PDB entry 3ONF | X-ray diffraction, 2.00 A resolution | chains A and B

Chain A (and B):
Protein: Adenosylhomocysteinase
Source organism: Lupinus luteus
Notes: EC 3.3.1.1; chain B of this document is another copy of the same molecule, construct and numbering; everything in this record applies to it too
Reference sequence: Q9SP37 (SAHH_LUPLU); residue numbers follow UniProt; this construct covers 1-485
Sequence (488 residues; each row starts with the number of its first residue; numbers below 1 keep their minus sign (Gly-2 is residue -2)):
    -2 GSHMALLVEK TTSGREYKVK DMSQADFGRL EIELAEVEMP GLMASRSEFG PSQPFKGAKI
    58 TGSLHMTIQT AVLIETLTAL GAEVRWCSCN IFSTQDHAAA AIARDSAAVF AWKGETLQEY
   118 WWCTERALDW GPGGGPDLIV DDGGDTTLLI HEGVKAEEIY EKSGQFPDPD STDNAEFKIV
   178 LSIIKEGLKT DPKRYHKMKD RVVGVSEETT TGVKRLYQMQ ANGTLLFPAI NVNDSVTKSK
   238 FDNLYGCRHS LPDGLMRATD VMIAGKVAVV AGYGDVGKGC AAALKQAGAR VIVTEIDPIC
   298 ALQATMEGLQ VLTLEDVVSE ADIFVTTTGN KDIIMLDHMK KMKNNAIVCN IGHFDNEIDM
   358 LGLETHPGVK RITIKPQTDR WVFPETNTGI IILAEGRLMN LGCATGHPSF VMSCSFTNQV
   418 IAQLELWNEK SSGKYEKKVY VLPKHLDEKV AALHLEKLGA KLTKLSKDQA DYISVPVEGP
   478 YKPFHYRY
Unresolved in the structure: -2 to 0 (chain B: fully traced)
Differences from the reference sequence: expression tag (-2 to 0)
Bound ions: Na+: Thr402, His404
Ligand contacts:
  - 3'-deoxyadenosine (3AD): Leu61, His62, Thr64, Gln66, Thr67, Asp139, Glu205, Thr206, Lys235, Asp239, Leu395, Leu398, Thr402, Gly403, His404, Met409, Phe413
  - NAD (nicotinamide-adenine-dinucleotide), molecule 1: Thr206, Thr207, Thr208, Lys235, Asp239, Asn240, Cys244, Gly269, Tyr270, Gly271, Asp272, Val273, Gly274, Thr291, Glu292, Ile293, Asp294, Cys297, Thr324, Thr325, Gly326, Asn327, Ile330, Ile348, Gly349, His350, Leu395, Asn397, Leu398, His404
  - NAD, molecule 2: Leu462, Gln466, Ile470, Lys479, Tyr483
Curated features (UniProtKB/Swiss-Prot):
  - binding site (substrate): Thr64, Asp139, Glu205, Lys235, Asp239
  - binding site (NAD(+)): Thr206 to Thr208, Asn240, Gly269 to Gly274, Glu292, Asn327, Ile348 to His350, Asn397

Chain A / chain B interface:
Pairs across the interface (140):
  Lys211(A) - Tyr469(B)  hydrogen bond (side chain-backbone)
  Tyr214(A) - His482(B)
  Gln215(A) - Ser471(B)
  Asp231(A) - His482(B)  salt bridge
  Asp231(A) - Arg484(B)  hydrogen bond (backbone-side chain)
  Val233(A) - Ile296(B)  hydrophobic
  Val233(A) - Arg484(B)
  Lys237(A) - Lys237(B)
  Lys237(A) - Gln300(B)
  Lys237(A) - Tyr485(B)  hydrogen bond (side chain-backbone)
  Phe238(A) - Ile296(B)
  Phe238(A) - Leu299(B)  hydrophobic
  Phe238(A) - Gln300(B)
  Tyr242(A) - Gln300(B)
  Tyr242(A) - Met303(B)  hydrophobic
  Tyr242(A) - Glu304(B)
  Arg245(A) - Met303(B)  hydrogen bond (side chain-backbone)
  Arg245(A) - Glu304(B)  salt bridge
  Gly271(A) - Tyr483(B)
  Asp272(A) - Tyr483(B)
  Asp272(A) - Tyr485(B)
  Lys275(A) - Tyr485(B)
  Glu292(A) - Leu459(B)
  Glu292(A) - Thr460(B)  hydrogen bond (backbone-backbone)
  Ile293(A) - Leu459(B)
  Ile293(A) - Thr460(B)
  Ile293(A) - Leu462(B)  hydrophobic
  Ile293(A) - Tyr478(B)  hydrophobic
  Asp294(A) - Leu459(B)
  Asp294(A) - Tyr478(B)
  Asp294(A) - Lys479(B)  salt bridge
  Pro295(A) - Glu445(B)
  Pro295(A) - Ala448(B)
  Pro295(A) - Ala449(B)
  Pro295(A) - Leu452(B)  hydrophobic
  Pro295(A) - Leu459(B)  hydrophobic
  Pro295(A) - Tyr478(B)
  Ile296(A) - Val233(B)  hydrophobic
  Ile296(A) - Phe238(B)
  Ile296(A) - Glu445(B)
  Ile296(A) - Ala448(B)  hydrophobic
  Ile296(A) - Tyr485(B)  hydrophobic
  Cys297(A) - Lys479(B)
  Ala298(A) - Leu459(B)  hydrophobic
  Leu299(A) - Phe238(B)  hydrophobic
  Leu299(A) - Leu452(B)
  Gln300(A) - Phe238(B)
  Gln300(A) - Tyr242(B)
  Gln300(A) - Tyr485(B)  hydrogen bond (side chain-backbone)
  Thr302(A) - Leu455(B)
  Thr302(A) - Ala457(B)
  Met303(A) - Tyr242(B)  hydrophobic
  Met303(A) - Arg245(B)  hydrogen bond (backbone-side chain)
  Glu304(A) - Tyr242(B)
  Glu304(A) - Arg245(B)  salt bridge
  Val308(A) - Gly456(B)
  Val308(A) - Ala457(B)
  Val308(A) - Lys458(B)  hydrogen bond (backbone-backbone)
  Leu309(A) - Lys458(B)
  Thr310(A) - Lys458(B)
  Thr310(A) - Leu459(B)
  Thr310(A) - Thr460(B)
  Asp313(A) - Lys458(B)  salt bridge
  Gly326(A) - Tyr469(B)
  Gly326(A) - Ile470(B)
  Asn327(A) - Leu462(B)
  Asn327(A) - Gln466(B)
  Asn327(A) - Tyr469(B)
  Asn327(A) - Ile470(B)
  Lys328(A) - Asp465(B)  salt bridge
  Lys328(A) - Gln466(B)  hydrogen bond (backbone-side chain)
  Lys328(A) - Tyr469(B)
  Asp329(A) - Gln466(B)  hydrogen bond (backbone-side chain)
  Ile330(A) - Gln466(B)
  His350(A) - Tyr469(B)  hydrogen bond
  Phe351(A) - Tyr469(B)
  Asn353(A) - Tyr469(B)  hydrogen bond
  Phe407(A) - Met303(B)  hydrophobic
  Glu445(A) - Pro295(B)
  Glu445(A) - Ile296(B)
  Ala448(A) - Pro295(B)
  Ala448(A) - Ile296(B)  hydrophobic
  Ala449(A) - Pro295(B)
  Leu452(A) - Pro295(B)  hydrophobic
  Leu452(A) - Leu299(B)
  Leu455(A) - Thr302(B)
  Leu455(A) - Met303(B)  hydrophobic
  Gly456(A) - Val308(B)
  Ala457(A) - Thr302(B)
  Ala457(A) - Val308(B)
  Lys458(A) - Val308(B)  hydrogen bond (backbone-backbone)
  Lys458(A) - Leu309(B)
  Lys458(A) - Thr310(B)
  Leu459(A) - Glu292(B)
  Leu459(A) - Ile293(B)
  Leu459(A) - Asp294(B)
  Leu459(A) - Pro295(B)  hydrophobic
  Leu459(A) - Ala298(B)  hydrophobic
  Leu459(A) - Thr310(B)
  Thr460(A) - Glu292(B)  hydrogen bond (backbone-backbone)
  Thr460(A) - Ile293(B)
  Thr460(A) - Thr310(B)
  Leu462(A) - Ile293(B)  hydrophobic
  Leu462(A) - Asn327(B)
  Asp465(A) - Lys328(B)  salt bridge
  Gln466(A) - Asn327(B)
  Gln466(A) - Lys328(B)  hydrogen bond (side chain-backbone)
  Gln466(A) - Asp329(B)  hydrogen bond (side chain-backbone)
  Gln466(A) - Ile330(B)
  Tyr469(A) - Lys211(B)
  Tyr469(A) - Gly326(B)
  Tyr469(A) - Asn327(B)
  Tyr469(A) - Lys328(B)
  Tyr469(A) - His350(B)  hydrogen bond
  Tyr469(A) - Phe351(B)
  Tyr469(A) - Asn353(B)  hydrogen bond
  Ile470(A) - Gly326(B)
  Ile470(A) - Asn327(B)
  Ser471(A) - Gln215(B)
  Tyr478(A) - Ile293(B)  hydrophobic
  Tyr478(A) - Asp294(B)
  Tyr478(A) - Pro295(B)
  Lys479(A) - Asp294(B)  salt bridge
  Lys479(A) - Cys297(B)
  Phe481(A) - His482(B)
  His482(A) - Phe481(B)
  His482(A) - His482(B)
  Tyr483(A) - Gly271(B)
  Tyr483(A) - Asp272(B)
  Tyr483(A) - Arg484(B)  hydrogen bond (backbone-side chain)
  Arg484(A) - Asp231(B)  hydrogen bond (side chain-backbone)
  Arg484(A) - Val233(B)
  Arg484(A) - Lys237(B)
  Arg484(A) - Tyr483(B)  hydrogen bond (side chain-backbone)
  Arg484(A) - Arg484(B)
  Tyr485(A) - Lys237(B)  hydrogen bond (backbone-side chain)
  Tyr485(A) - Asp272(B)
  Tyr485(A) - Lys275(B)
  Tyr485(A) - Ile296(B)
  Tyr485(A) - Gln300(B)  hydrogen bond (backbone-side chain)
Also at the interface, not in a pair above, chain A (67 interface residues in all): Asn228, Thr234, Thr291, Cys411, Lys441, Asp444, His451
Also at the interface, not in a pair above, chain B (66 interface residues in all): Ser232, Thr234, Ser236, Thr291, Phe407, Cys411, Lys441, Asp444, His451

Overview:
67 residues of chain A face 66 of chain B across their interface, with 23 hydrogen bonds and 8 salt bridges.
Polar contacts include Asp231(A)-His482(B), Arg245(A)-Glu304(B) and Asp294(A)-Lys479(B). Bound to chain A: NAD
and 3'-deoxyadenosine.
Both chains are Adenosylhomocysteinase (Lupinus luteus). Entry 3ONF (Crystal structure of Lupinus luteus
S-adenosyl-L-homocysteine hydrolase in complex with cordycepin) was determined by X-ray diffraction, deposited
together with 3OND and 3ONE.
